Entry 2VVH (X-ray diffraction, 1.80 A resolution); this record covers chains A and B of the 4 polymer chains in the assembly.

== Chain A (and B) ==
Protein: Green to red photoconvertible GFP-like protein EosFP
From: Lobophyllia hemprichii
Notes: chain B of this document is another copy of the same molecule, construct and numbering; everything in this record applies to it too
Reference sequence: Q5S6Z9 (Q5S6Z9_LOBHE); aligned to UniProt positions 1-226 over residues 1-226
Chain sequence (226 residues; each row starts with the number of its first residue; note: 2 numbers in that range are skipped by the numbering (no residue carries them; nothing is unmodelled there); numbers below 1 keep their minus sign (His-1 is residue -1)):
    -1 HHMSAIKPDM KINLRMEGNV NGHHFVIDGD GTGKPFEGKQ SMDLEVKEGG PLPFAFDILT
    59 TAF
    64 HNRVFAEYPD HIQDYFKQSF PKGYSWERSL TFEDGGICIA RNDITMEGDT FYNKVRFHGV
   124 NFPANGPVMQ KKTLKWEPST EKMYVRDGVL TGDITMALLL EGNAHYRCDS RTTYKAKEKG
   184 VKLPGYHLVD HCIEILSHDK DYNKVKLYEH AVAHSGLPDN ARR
Disordered / not traced: -1 to 0, 224-226 (chain B: -1 to 1, 224-226)
Differences from the reference sequence: expression tag (-1 to 0); chromophore (64, 64, 64); engineered mutation Ser173 (Phe in Q5S6Z9), Leu191 (Phe in Q5S6Z9)
Modified / non-standard residues: His64 (chromophore; 5SQ)
Ligand contacts: sulfite ion (SO3): Cys195, Ile196, Glu197, Tyr211, Glu212, His213
From the paper describing this entry:
  - conformationally variable residues (side-chain flip): Met159
  - contacts within the chain: Glu144-His194 (hydrogen bond), His194-Glu212 (hydrogen bond)

== How chain A and chain B interact ==
Pairs across the interface (51):
  Glu96(A) with Arg149(B), salt bridge
  Glu140(A) with Tyr189(B)
  Pro141(A) with Tyr189(B), hydrogen bond (backbone-side chain); Leu191(B); Ser218(B); Leu220(B)
  Ser142(A) with Lys145(B)
  Thr143(A) with Thr143(B); Lys145(B); Leu191(B)
  Lys145(A) with Ser142(B); Thr143(B); Thr158(B), hydrogen bond (side chain-backbone)
  Tyr147(A) with Arg170(B)
  Arg149(A) with Glu96(B), salt bridge; His168(B), hydrogen bond (side chain-backbone)
  Asp156(A) with Thr158(B); Arg170(B), salt bridge
  Thr158(A) with Lys145(B), hydrogen bond (backbone-side chain); Asp156(B); Ile157(B); Thr158(B), hydrogen bond (side chain-backbone)
  Ala160(A) with Tyr189(B)
  His168(A) with Arg149(B), hydrogen bond (backbone-side chain); Tyr189(B)
  Arg170(A) with Tyr147(B); Asp156(B), salt bridge
  Tyr189(A) with Glu140(B); Pro141(B), hydrogen bond (side chain-backbone); Ala160(B); His168(B)
  Leu191(A) with Pro141(B); Thr143(B)
  Asp193(A) with Leu220(B); Asn223(B), hydrogen bond
  Cys195(A) with Leu220(B), hydrogen bond (side chain-backbone); Pro221(B)
  His213(A) with Leu220(B); Pro221(B)
  Ala214(A) with Leu220(B), hydrophobic
  Val215(A) with Leu220(B)
  Ser218(A) with Pro141(B)
  Leu220(A) with Pro141(B); Asp193(B); Cys195(B), hydrogen bond (backbone-side chain); His213(B); Ala214(B), hydrophobic; Val215(B)
  Pro221(A) with Cys195(B); His213(B)
  Asn223(A) with Asp193(B)
Also at the interface, not in a pair above, chain A (29 interface residues in all): Ile157, Tyr169, Arg174, His194, Gly219
Also at the interface, not in a pair above, chain B (29 interface residues in all): Tyr169, Arg174, His194, Gly219

== Overview ==
The chain A/chain B interface involves 29 residues from each chain; the contacts include 10 hydrogen bonds and
4 salt bridges. Polar pairs include Glu96(A)-Arg149(B), Asp156(A)-Arg170(B) and Pro141(A)-Tyr189(B). Bound to
chain A: sulfite ion. From the paper: conformational variability at Met159(A); contacts within the chain
involving Glu144(A), His194(A) and Glu212(A).
Chain A and chain B are both Green to red photoconvertible GFP-like protein EosFP (Lobophyllia hemprichii);
the structure, IrisFP fluorescent protein in its green form, cis conformation, was determined by X-ray
diffraction, deposited together with 2VVI and 2VVJ.
